Entry 6RJG (electron microscopy, 3.20 A resolution); this record covers chains B and C of the 6 polymer chains in the assembly.

# Chain B
Protein: AcrIIA6
Source organism: Streptococcus phage D1811
UniProt: A0A2U7VKE8 (A0A2U7VKE8_9CAUD); residue numbers follow UniProt; this construct covers 1-183
Amino-acid sequence (183 residues; row label = number of the first residue in the row):
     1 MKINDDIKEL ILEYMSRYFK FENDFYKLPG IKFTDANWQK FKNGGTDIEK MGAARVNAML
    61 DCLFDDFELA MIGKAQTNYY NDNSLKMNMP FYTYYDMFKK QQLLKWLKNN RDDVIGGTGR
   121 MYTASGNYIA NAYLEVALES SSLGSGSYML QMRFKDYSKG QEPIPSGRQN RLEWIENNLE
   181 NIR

# Chain C
Protein: Cas 9
Source organism: Streptococcus thermophilus DGCC 7710
Notes: EC 3.1.-.-
Amino-acid sequence (1121 residues; numbered 1 to 1121; the number before each row is that of its first residue):
     1 MSDLVLGLDI GIGSVGVGIL NKVTGEIIHK NSRIFPAAQA ENNLVRRTNR QGRRLTRRKK
    61 HRRVRLNRLF EESGLITDFT KISINLNPYQ LRVKGLTDEL SNEELFIALK NMVKHRGISY
   121 LDDASDDGNS SIGDYAQIVK ENSKQLETKT PGQIQLERYQ TYGQLRGDFT VEKDGKKHRL
   181 INVFPTSAYR SEALRILQTQ QEFNPQITDE FINRYLEILT GKRKYYHGPG NEKSRTDYGR
   241 YRTSGETLDN IFGILIGKCT FYPDEFRAAK ASYTAQEFNL LNDLNNLTVP TETKKLSKEQ
   301 KNQIINYVKN EKAMGPAKLF KYIAKLLSCD VADIKGYRID KSGKAEIHTF EAYRKMKTLE
   361 TLDIEQMDRE TLDKLAYVLT LNTEREGIQE ALEHEFADGS FSQKQVDELV QFRKANSSIF
   421 GKGWHNFSVK LMMELIPELY ETSEEQMTIL TRLGKQKTTS SSNKTKYIDE KLLTEEIYNP
   481 VVAKSVRQAI KIVNAAIKEY GDFDNIVIEM ARETNEDDEK KAIQKIQKAN KDEKDAAMLK
   541 AANQYNGKAE LPHSVFHGHK QLATKIRLWH QQGERCLYTG KTISIHDLIN NSNQFEVDHI
   601 LPLSITFDDS LANKVLVYAT ANQEKGQRTP YQALDSMDDA WSFRELKAFV RESKTLSNKK
   661 KEYLLTEEDI SKFDVRKKFI ERNLVDTRYA SRVVLNALQE HFRAHKIDTK VSVVRGQFTS
   721 QLRRHWGIEK TRDTYHHHAV DALIIAASSQ LNLWKKQKNT LVSYSEDQLL DIETGELISD
   781 DEYKESVFKA PYQHFVDTLK SKEFEDSILF SYQVDSKFNR KISDATIYAT RQAKVGKDKA
   841 DETYVLGKIK DIYTQDGYDA FMKIYKKDKS KFLMYRHDPQ TFEKVIEPIL ENYPNKQINE
   901 KGKEVPCNPF LKYKEEHGYI RKYSKKGNGP EIKSLKYYDS KLGNHIDITP KDSNNKVVLQ
   961 SVSPWRADVY FNKTTGKYEI LGLKYADLQF EKGTGTYKIS QEKYNDIKKK EGVDSDSEFK
  1021 FTLYKNDLLL VKDTETKEQQ LFRFLSRTMP KQKHYVELKP YDKQKFEGGE ALIKVLGNVA
  1081 NSGQCKKGLG KSNISIYKVR TDVLGNQHII KNEGDKPKLD F
Not modelled in the structure: 1-2, 122-132, 288-295, 510-689, 715-804, 893-908
From the paper describing this entry:
  - binding site for ntPAM: K1086

# How chain B and chain C interact
Contacting residue pairs (13):
  K2(B) - S1015(C)  hydrogen bond
  K74(B) - E1002(C)  salt bridge
  N78(B) - Q1001(C)  hydrogen bond
  Y80(B) - S1015(C)
  N81(B) - Q1001(C)
  N81(B) - K1008(C)
  D82(B) - D1115(C)
  D82(B) - K1116(C)  salt bridge
  N83(B) - E1018(C)
  N83(B) - F1019(C)
  N83(B) - D1115(C)  hydrogen bond (backbone-backbone)
  K86(B) - S1015(C)
  K86(B) - S1017(C)  hydrogen bond (side chain-backbone)
Interface residues without a listed pair, chain B (10 interface residues in all): T77, S84
Interface residues without a listed pair, chain C (12 interface residues in all): N1005, D1016, G1114

# Overview
10 residues of chain B and 12 residues of chain C are in contact; the contacts include 4 hydrogen bonds and 2
salt bridges. Polar contacts include K74(B)-E1002(C), D82(B)-K1116(C) and K2(B)-S1015(C). The paper reports a
binding site for ntPAM at K1086(C).
Chain B is AcrIIA6 (Streptococcus phage D1811) and chain C is Cas 9 (Streptococcus thermophilus DGCC 7710);
the structure, Cryo-EM structure of St1Cas9-sgRNA-AcrIIA6-tDNA59-ntPAM complex, was determined by electron
microscopy together with 6RJ9, 6RJA and 6RJD from the same study.
